PDB entry 6ZWM | electron microscopy, 3.20 A resolution | chains A and B of the 8 polymer chains in the assembly

[Chain A (and B)]
Name: Serine/threonine-protein kinase mTOR
Organism: Homo sapiens
Notes: EC 2.7.11.1; chain B of this document is another copy of the same molecule, construct and numbering; everything in this record applies to it too
UniProt: P42345 (MTOR_HUMAN); residue numbers follow UniProt; this construct covers 1-2549
Chain sequence (2549 residues; row label = number of the first residue in the row):
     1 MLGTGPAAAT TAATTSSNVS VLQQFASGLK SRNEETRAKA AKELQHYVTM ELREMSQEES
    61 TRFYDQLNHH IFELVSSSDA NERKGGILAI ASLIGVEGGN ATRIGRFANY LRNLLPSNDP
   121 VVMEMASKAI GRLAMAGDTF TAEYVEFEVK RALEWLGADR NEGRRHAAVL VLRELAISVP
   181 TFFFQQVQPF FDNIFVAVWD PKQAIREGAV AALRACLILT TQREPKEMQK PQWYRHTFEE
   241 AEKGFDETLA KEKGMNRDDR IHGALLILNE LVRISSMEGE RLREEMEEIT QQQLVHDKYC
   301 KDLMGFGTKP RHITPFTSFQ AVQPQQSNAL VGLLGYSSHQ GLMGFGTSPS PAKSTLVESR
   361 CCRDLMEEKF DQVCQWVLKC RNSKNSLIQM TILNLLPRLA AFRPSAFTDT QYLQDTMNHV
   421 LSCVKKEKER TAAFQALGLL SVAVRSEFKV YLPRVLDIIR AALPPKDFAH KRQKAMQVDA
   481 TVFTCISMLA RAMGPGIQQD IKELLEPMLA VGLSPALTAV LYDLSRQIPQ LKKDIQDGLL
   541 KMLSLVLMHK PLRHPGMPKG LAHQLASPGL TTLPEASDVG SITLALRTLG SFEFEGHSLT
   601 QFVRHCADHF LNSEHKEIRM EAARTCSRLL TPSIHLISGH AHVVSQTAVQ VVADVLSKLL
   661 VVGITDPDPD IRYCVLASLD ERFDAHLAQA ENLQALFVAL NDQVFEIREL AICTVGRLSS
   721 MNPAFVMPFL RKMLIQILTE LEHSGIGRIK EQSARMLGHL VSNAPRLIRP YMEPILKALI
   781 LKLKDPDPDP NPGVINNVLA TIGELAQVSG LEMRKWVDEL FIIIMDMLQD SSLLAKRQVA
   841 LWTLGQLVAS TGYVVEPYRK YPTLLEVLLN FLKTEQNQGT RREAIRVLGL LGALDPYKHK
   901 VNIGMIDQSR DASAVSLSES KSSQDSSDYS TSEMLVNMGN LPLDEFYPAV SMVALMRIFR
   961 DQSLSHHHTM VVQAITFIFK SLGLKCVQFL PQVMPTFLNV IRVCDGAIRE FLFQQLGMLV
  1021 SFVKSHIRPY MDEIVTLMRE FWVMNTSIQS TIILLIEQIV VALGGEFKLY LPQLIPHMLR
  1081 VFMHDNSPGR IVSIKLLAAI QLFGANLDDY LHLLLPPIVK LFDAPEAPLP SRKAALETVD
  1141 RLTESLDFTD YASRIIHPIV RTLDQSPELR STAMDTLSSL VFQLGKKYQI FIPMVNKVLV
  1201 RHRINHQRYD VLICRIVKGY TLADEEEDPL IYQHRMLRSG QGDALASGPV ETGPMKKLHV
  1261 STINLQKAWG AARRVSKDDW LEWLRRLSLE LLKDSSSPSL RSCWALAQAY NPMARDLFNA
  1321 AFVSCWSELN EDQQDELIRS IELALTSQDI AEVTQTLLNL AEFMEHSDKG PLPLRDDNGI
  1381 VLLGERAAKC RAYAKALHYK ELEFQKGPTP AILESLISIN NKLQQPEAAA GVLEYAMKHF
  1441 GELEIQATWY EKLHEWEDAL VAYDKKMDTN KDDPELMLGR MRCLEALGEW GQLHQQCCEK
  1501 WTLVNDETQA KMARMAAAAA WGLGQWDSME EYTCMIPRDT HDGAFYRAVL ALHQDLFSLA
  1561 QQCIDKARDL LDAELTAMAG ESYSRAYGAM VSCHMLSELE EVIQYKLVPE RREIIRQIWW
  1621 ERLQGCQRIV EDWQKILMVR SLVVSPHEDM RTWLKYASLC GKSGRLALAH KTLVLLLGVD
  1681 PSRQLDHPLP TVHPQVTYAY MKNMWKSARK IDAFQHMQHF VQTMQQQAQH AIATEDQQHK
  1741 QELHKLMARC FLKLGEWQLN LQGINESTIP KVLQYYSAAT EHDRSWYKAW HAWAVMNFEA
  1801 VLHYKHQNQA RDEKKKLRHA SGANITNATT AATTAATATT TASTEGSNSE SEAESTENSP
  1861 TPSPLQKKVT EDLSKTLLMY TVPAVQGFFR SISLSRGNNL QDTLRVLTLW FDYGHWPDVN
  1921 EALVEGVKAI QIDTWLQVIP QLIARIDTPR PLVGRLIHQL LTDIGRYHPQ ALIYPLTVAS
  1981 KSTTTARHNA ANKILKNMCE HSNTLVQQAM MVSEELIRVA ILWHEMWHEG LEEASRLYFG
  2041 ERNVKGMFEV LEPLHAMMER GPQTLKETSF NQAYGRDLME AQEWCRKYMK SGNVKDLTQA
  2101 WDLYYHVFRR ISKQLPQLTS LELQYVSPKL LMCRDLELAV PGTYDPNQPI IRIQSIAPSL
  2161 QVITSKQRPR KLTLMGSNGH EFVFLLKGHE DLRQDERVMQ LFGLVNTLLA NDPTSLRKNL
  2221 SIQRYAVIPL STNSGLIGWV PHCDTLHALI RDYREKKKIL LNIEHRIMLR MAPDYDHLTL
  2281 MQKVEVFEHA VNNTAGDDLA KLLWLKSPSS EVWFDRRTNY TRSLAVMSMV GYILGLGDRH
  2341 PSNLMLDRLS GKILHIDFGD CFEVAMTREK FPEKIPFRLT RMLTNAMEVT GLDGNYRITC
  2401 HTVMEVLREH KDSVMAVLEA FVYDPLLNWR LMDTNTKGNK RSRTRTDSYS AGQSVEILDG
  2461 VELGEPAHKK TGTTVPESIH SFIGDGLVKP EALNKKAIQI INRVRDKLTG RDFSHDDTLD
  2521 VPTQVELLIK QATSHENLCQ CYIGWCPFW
Unresolved in the structure: 1-16, 31-36, 54-59, 75-81, 157-161, 224-232, 247-257, 290-355, 381-385, 405-409, 467-477, 492-496, 550-577, 579, 596-598, 634-643, 787-790, 904-926, 1239-1262, 1811-1872, 2434-2491 (chain B: 1-16, 31-36, 54-59, 75-81, 157-161, 224-232, 247-257, 290-355, 381-385, 405-409, 467-477, 492-496, 550-577, 596-598, 634-643, 787-790, 904-926, 1239-1262, 1811-1872, 2434-2491)
Ligand contacts:
  - ATP-gamma-S (AGS; phosphothiophosphoric acid-adenylate ester): Ile2163, Ser2165, Gln2167, Pro2169, Leu2185, Lys2187, Glu2190, Tyr2225, Ile2237, Gly2238, Trp2239, Val2240, Thr2245, Ser2342, Asn2343, Met2345, Ile2356, Asp2357
  - inositol hexakisphosphate (IHP): Arg1628, Lys1655, Ser1658, Lys1662, Tyr1698, Lys1702, Arg1749, Lys1753, Trp1786
Swiss-Prot annotation at these positions:
  - region: Val2162 to Arg2168 (G-loop), Lys2258 to Gly2296 (Interaction with MLST8), Gly2335 to Asn2343 (Catalytic loop), His2355 to Thr2380 (Activation loop)
  - binding site (1D-myo-inositol hexakisphosphate): Lys1662, Lys1702, Arg1749
  - binding site (ATP): Ser2165, Gln2167, Leu2185, Lys2187, Glu2190, Tyr2225, Gly2238, Trp2239, Val2240, Thr2245, Met2345, Ile2356
  - binding site (Mg(2+)): Asn2343, Asp2357
  - modified residue: Met1 (N-acetylmethionine), Ser567 (Phosphoserine), Thr1162 (Phosphothreonine), Lys1218 (N6-acetyllysine), Ser1261 (Phosphoserine), Ser2159 (Phosphoserine), Thr2164 (Phosphothreonine), Thr2173 (Phosphothreonine), Thr2446 (Phosphothreonine), Ser2448 (Phosphoserine), Ser2478 (Phosphoserine), Ser2481 (Phosphoserine)
  - cross-link: Lys2066 (Glycyl lysine isopeptide (Lys-Gly) (interchain with G-Cter in ubiquitin))
  - natural variant: Ala8 (A8S: In a lung large cell carcinoma sample), Met135 (M135T: In a metastatic melanoma sample), Arg624 (R624H: In FCORD2; uncertain significance), Asp1376 (D1376E: Found in a patient with focal epilepsy; uncertain significance), Tyr1450 (Y1450D: In FCORD2), Trp1456 (W1456G: In FCORD2), Ala1459 (A1459D: In FCORD2; A1459S: In FCORD2; uncertain significance), Leu1460 (L1460P: In FCORD2), Cys1483 (C1483R: In FCORD2), Trp1490 (W1490R: In SKS), Met1595 (M1595I: In SKS), Arg1709 (R1709H: In FCORD2; uncertain significance), 13 further natural variant entries in UniProt
  - mutagenesis: Lys2066 (K2066R: Complete loss ubiquitination by the SCF(FBXO22) complex), Ser2159 (S2159A: Reduces mTORC1-associated S-2481 autophosphorylation; when associated with A-2164. Reduced activity of the mTORC1 complex; S2159D: Mimics phosphorylation ...), Thr2164 (T2164A: Reduces mTORC1-associated S-2481 autophosphorylation; when associated with A-2159; T2164E: Stronger phosphorylation of RPS6KB1; when associated with D-2159), Thr2173 (T2173A: Increased mTOR kinase activity), His2340 (H2340A: Barely detectable kinase activity), Asp2357 (D2357E: Kinase-dead mutant, loss of interaction with TM4SF5 and loss of lysosome membrane localization; when associated with I-2364), Val2364 (V2364I: Kinase-dead mutant, loss of interaction with TM4SF5 and loss of lysosome membrane localization; when associated with E-2357)
What the authors report for this chain:
  - binding site for inositol hexakisphosphate: Arg1628, Lys1655, Lys1662, Lys1753

[How chain A and chain B interact]
Pairs across the interface - 71 pairs, chain A then chain B:
  Val661(A) with Ile1190(B), hydrophobic
  Ile664(A) with His1157(B); Ile1190(B), hydrophobic; Phe1191(B), hydrophobic
  Thr665(A) with Ile1190(B); Phe1191(B); Met1194(B)
  Asp666(A) with His1157(B), hydrogen bond (backbone-side chain)
  Arg672(A) with His1157(B)
  Val698(A) with Ser1153(B)
  Asn701(A) with Asp1150(B); Tyr1151(B); Ser1153(B), hydrogen bond (backbone-side chain); Arg1154(B)
  Asp702(A) with Ser1153(B); Arg1154(B)
  Gln703(A) with Val1119(B); Arg1154(B); Pro1158(B)
  Phe729(A) with Asp1150(B)
  Gln736(A) with His1112(B); Tyr1151(B), hydrogen bond
  Thr739(A) with His1112(B); Leu1113(B)
  Glu740(A) with His1112(B), salt bridge; Leu1113(B)
  His743(A) with Pro1072(B); Pro1076(B)
  Ser744(A) with Leu1113(B)
  Gly745(A) with Pro1076(B); Arg1080(B)
  Ile746(A) with Leu1079(B), hydrophobic; Met1083(B), hydrophobic
  Pro1072(A) with His743(B)
  Ile1075(A) with His743(B)
  Pro1076(A) with His743(B); Gly745(B)
  Leu1079(A) with Ser744(B); Ile746(B), hydrophobic
  Arg1080(A) with Gly745(B)
  Met1083(A) with Ile746(B), hydrophobic
  His1112(A) with Gln736(B); Thr739(B); Glu740(B)
  Leu1113(A) with Glu740(B)
  Asp1150(A) with Asn701(B)
  Tyr1151(A) with Asn701(B); Gln736(B), hydrogen bond
  Ser1153(A) with Val698(B); Asp702(B)
  Arg1154(A) with Asn701(B), hydrogen bond; Asp702(B); Gln703(B); Arg708(B)
  His1157(A) with Ile664(B), hydrogen bond (side chain-backbone); Thr665(B), hydrogen bond (side chain-backbone); Asp666(B); Pro667(B); Arg672(B), hydrogen bond
  Pro1158(A) with Gln703(B)
  Arg1161(A) with Gln703(B)
  Ile1190(A) with Val661(B), hydrophobic; Ile664(B), hydrophobic; Thr665(B)
  Phe1191(A) with Ile664(B), hydrophobic; Thr665(B)
  Met1194(A) with Leu611(B); Thr665(B)
  Lys1197(A) with Asn612(B)
  Gln1959(A) with Lys1928(B)
  Tyr1967(A) with Tyr1967(B)
Other interface residues (no listed pair), chain A (48 interface residues in all): Pro667, Arg708, Lys732, Ile749, Asp1109, Tyr1110, Val1119, Asp1123, Glu1925, Lys1928
Other interface residues (no listed pair), chain B (47 interface residues in all): Ser613, Glu614, Phe729, Lys732, Ile749, Tyr1110, Arg1161, Gln1959

[Overview]
The interface between chain A and chain B involves 48 residues on one side and 47 on the other, with 8
hydrogen bonds and 1 salt bridge. Among the polar pairs are Glu740(A)-His1112(B), Asp666(A)-His1157(B) and
Asn701(A)-Ser1153(B). From the paper: a binding site for inositol hexakisphosphate at Arg1628(A), Lys1655(A)
and Lys1662(A) among others.
Chain A and chain B are both Serine/threonine-protein kinase mTOR (Homo sapiens); the structure, cryo-EM
structure of human mTOR complex 2, overall refinement, was determined by electron microscopy, deposited
together with 6ZWO.
